Entry 8UHI (electron microscopy, 2.35 A resolution); this record covers chains I and H of the 16 polymer chains in the assembly.

Chain I:
Protein: Ribulose bisphosphate carboxylase small subunit
From: Synechococcus sp. PCC 7335
Reference sequence: B4WNZ8 (B4WNZ8_SYNS7); numbering as in UniProt (aligned over 1-116)
Chain sequence (116 residues; numbered 1 to 116; the number before each row is that of its first residue):
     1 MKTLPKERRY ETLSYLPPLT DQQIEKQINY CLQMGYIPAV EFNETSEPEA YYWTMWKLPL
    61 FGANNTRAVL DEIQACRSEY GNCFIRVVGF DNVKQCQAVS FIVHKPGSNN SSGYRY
Disordered / not traced: 108-116

Chain H:
Protein: Ribulose bisphosphate carboxylase large subunit
From: Synechococcus sp. PCC 7335
Reference sequence: B4WP00 (B4WP00_SYNS7); residue numbers follow UniProt; this construct covers 1-476
Chain sequence (476 residues; numbered 1 to 476; the number before each row is that of its first residue):
     1 MSYSQTQSKS GAGYDAGVQD YRLTYYAPDY TPRDTDILAA FRMTPQPGVP PEECAAAVAA
    61 ESSTGTWTTV WTDLLTDMDR YRGRCYDIEP VPGEDNQYIA YVAYPLDLFE EGSVTNLLTS
   121 LVGNVFGFKA LRALRLEDLR IPVAYVKTFQ GPPHGIQVER DRINKYGRPL LGCTIKPKLG
   181 LSAKNYGRAV YECLRGGLDF TKDDENINSQ PFQRWRDRFL FVADAIHKSQ AETGEIKGHY
   241 LNVTAATCEE MMKRAAYAKE LEMPIVMHDF LTGGFTANTT LAHWCRDNGI LLHIHRAMHA
   301 VIDRQKNHGI HFRVLAKCLR MSGGDHIHTG TVVGKLEGDR AGTLGFVDLL RENYIEQDKS
   361 RGVYFTQDWA SMPGVMAVAS GGIHVWHMPA LVEIFGDDSV LQFGGGTLGH PWGNAPGATA
   421 NRVALEACVQ ARNEGRNLAR EGGDIIREAC KWSPELAAAC ELWKEIKFEF DTVDTI
Disordered / not traced: 1-10, 476
Modified residues: Lys-202 (lysine nz-carboxylic acid; KCX)
Ion coordination: Mg2+: Lys-202, Asp-204, Glu-205 (together with ribulose-1,5-diphosphate)
Small-molecule neighbours:
  - ribulose-1,5-diphosphate (RUB), molecule 1: Thr-66, Trp-67, Asn-124
  - ribulose-1,5-diphosphate (RUB), molecule 2: Thr-174, Lys-176, Lys-202, Asp-204, Glu-205, His-295, Arg-296, His-299, His-328, Gly-330, Lys-335, Leu-336, Ser-380, Gly-381, Gly-382, Phe-403, Gly-404, Gly-405

How chain I and chain H interact:
Pairs across the interface (29):
  Asn-43(I) / Lys-228(H)
  Tyr-51(I) / Lys-184(H)
  Tyr-51(I) / Leu-220(H)
  Tyr-51(I) / Phe-221(H)  hydrophobic
  Tyr-51(I) / Asp-224(H)  hydrogen bond (backbone-side chain)
  Tyr-52(I) / Lys-184(H)  hydrogen bond (side chain-backbone)
  Tyr-52(I) / Gly-187(H)
  Tyr-52(I) / Arg-188(H)  hydrogen bond (side chain-backbone)
  Tyr-52(I) / Phe-221(H)
  Tyr-52(I) / Asp-224(H)
  Tyr-52(I) / Ala-225(H)  hydrophobic
  Tyr-52(I) / Lys-228(H)  hydrogen bond (backbone-side chain)
  Trp-53(I) / Tyr-191(H)
  Thr-54(I) / Tyr-191(H)  hydrogen bond
  Thr-54(I) / Glu-192(H)
  Thr-54(I) / Arg-195(H)
  Thr-54(I) / Glu-232(H)
  Met-55(I) / Arg-188(H)
  Met-55(I) / Glu-192(H)  hydrogen bond (backbone-side chain)
  Leu-58(I) / Pro-411(H)
  Leu-58(I) / Trp-412(H)
  Leu-58(I) / Gly-413(H)
  Phe-90(I) / Asn-185(H)
  Phe-90(I) / Arg-188(H)
  Gln-95(I) / Gly-180(H)
  Gln-95(I) / Leu-181(H)
  Gln-95(I) / Ser-182(H)  hydrogen bond (side chain-backbone)
  Gln-95(I) / Asn-185(H)
  Gln-97(I) / Arg-188(H)  hydrogen bond
Interface residues without a listed pair, chain I (13 interface residues in all): Glu-41, Glu-49, Lys-57
Interface residues without a listed pair, chain H (20 interface residues in all): Ala-183

In short:
Chain I and chain H form an interface of 13 and 20 residues respectively, with 8 hydrogen bonds. Polar pairs
include Tyr-51(I)/Asp-224(H), Tyr-52(I)/Lys-184(H) and Tyr-52(I)/Arg-188(H). Bound to chain H:
ribulose-1,5-diphosphate. Lys-202(H), Asp-204(H) and Glu-205(H) coordinate Mg2+.
Here chain I is Ribulose bisphosphate carboxylase small subunit and chain H is Ribulose bisphosphate
carboxylase large subunit, both from Synechococcus sp. PCC 7335. Entry 8UHI (Structure of the far-red
light-absorbing allophycocyanin core expressed during FaRLiP) was determined by electron microscopy, deposited
together with 8UHE.
